Entry 7NRS (electron microscopy, 2.68 A resolution); this record covers chains I and C of the 10 polymer chains in the assembly.

[Chain I (and C)]
Name: Microtubule-associated protein tau
Organism: Homo sapiens
Notes: chain C of this document is another copy of the same molecule, construct and numbering; everything in this record applies to it too
UniProt: P10636 (TAU_HUMAN), isoform P10636-8; residue numbers follow UniProt; this construct covers 1-441
Chain sequence (441 residues; row label = number of the first residue in the row):
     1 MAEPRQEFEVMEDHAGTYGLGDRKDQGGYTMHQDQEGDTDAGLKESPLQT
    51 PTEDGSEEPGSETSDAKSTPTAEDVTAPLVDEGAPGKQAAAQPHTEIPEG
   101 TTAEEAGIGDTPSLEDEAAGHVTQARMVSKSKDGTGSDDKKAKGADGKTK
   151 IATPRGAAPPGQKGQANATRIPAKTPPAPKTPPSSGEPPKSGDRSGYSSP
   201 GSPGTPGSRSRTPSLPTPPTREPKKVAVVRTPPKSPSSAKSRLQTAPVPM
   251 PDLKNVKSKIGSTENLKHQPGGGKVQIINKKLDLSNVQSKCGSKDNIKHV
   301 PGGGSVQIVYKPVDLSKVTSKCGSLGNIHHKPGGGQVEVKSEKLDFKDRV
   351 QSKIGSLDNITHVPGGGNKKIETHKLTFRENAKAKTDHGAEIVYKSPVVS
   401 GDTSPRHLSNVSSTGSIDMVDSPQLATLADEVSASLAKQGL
Unresolved in the structure: 1-303, 381-441

[Interface between chain I and chain C]
Contacting residue pairs (182; chain I residue first):
  Gly304(I) - Gly304(C)
  Ser305(I) - Gly304(C)
  Ser305(I) - Ser305(C)
  Ser305(I) - Val306(C)  hydrogen bond (backbone-backbone)
  Val306(I) - Val306(C)
  Val306(I) - Phe378(C)  hydrophobic
  Gln307(I) - Val306(C)  hydrogen bond (backbone-backbone)
  Gln307(I) - Gln307(C)
  Gln307(I) - Ile308(C)  hydrogen bond (backbone-backbone)
  Ile308(I) - Ile308(C)
  Ile308(I) - Leu376(C)  hydrophobic
  Ile308(I) - Phe378(C)  hydrophobic
  Val309(I) - Ile308(C)  hydrogen bond (backbone-backbone)
  Val309(I) - Val309(C)
  Val309(I) - Tyr310(C)  hydrogen bond (backbone-backbone)
  Tyr310(I) - Tyr310(C)
  Tyr310(I) - His374(C)
  Tyr310(I) - Leu376(C)  hydrophobic
  Lys311(I) - Tyr310(C)  hydrogen bond (backbone-backbone)
  Lys311(I) - Lys311(C)
  Pro312(I) - Tyr310(C)
  Pro312(I) - Pro312(C)
  Val313(I) - Pro312(C)  hydrogen bond (backbone-backbone)
  Val313(I) - Val313(C)
  Val313(I) - Asp314(C)  hydrogen bond (backbone-backbone)
  Asp314(I) - Asp314(C)
  Asp314(I) - Glu372(C)
  Leu315(I) - Asp314(C)  hydrogen bond (backbone-backbone)
  Leu315(I) - Leu315(C)  hydrophobic
  Ser316(I) - Asp314(C)  hydrogen bond
  Ser316(I) - Ser316(C)
  Ser316(I) - Lys370(C)
  Lys317(I) - Ser316(C)  hydrogen bond (backbone-backbone)
  Lys317(I) - Lys317(C)
  Lys317(I) - Val318(C)  hydrogen bond (backbone-backbone)
  Val318(I) - Val318(C)
  Val318(I) - Asn368(C)
  Val318(I) - Lys370(C)
  Thr319(I) - Val318(C)  hydrogen bond (backbone-backbone)
  Thr319(I) - Thr319(C)
  Thr319(I) - Ser320(C)  hydrogen bond (backbone-backbone)
  Thr319(I) - Asn368(C)  hydrogen bond (backbone-side chain)
  Ser320(I) - Ser320(C)
  Ser320(I) - Gly365(C)  hydrogen bond (side chain-backbone)
  Ser320(I) - Gly366(C)  hydrogen bond (side chain-backbone)
  Lys321(I) - Ser320(C)  hydrogen bond (backbone-backbone)
  Lys321(I) - Lys321(C)
  Lys321(I) - Cys322(C)  hydrogen bond (backbone-backbone)
  Cys322(I) - Cys322(C)
  Cys322(I) - Leu325(C)  hydrophobic
  Gly323(I) - Cys322(C)  hydrogen bond (backbone-backbone)
  Gly323(I) - Gly323(C)
  Ser324(I) - Gly323(C)
  Ser324(I) - Ser324(C)
  Ser324(I) - Leu325(C)  hydrogen bond (backbone-backbone)
  Leu325(I) - Leu325(C)
  Leu325(I) - Val363(C)  hydrophobic
  Leu325(I) - Gly365(C)
  Gly326(I) - Leu325(C)  hydrogen bond (backbone-backbone)
  Gly326(I) - Gly326(C)
  Gly326(I) - Asn327(C)  hydrogen bond (backbone-backbone)
  Asn327(I) - Asn327(C)  hydrogen bond (backbone-backbone)
  Asn327(I) - Ile328(C)  hydrogen bond (backbone-backbone)
  Ile328(I) - Ile328(C)
  Ile328(I) - Thr361(C)
  His329(I) - Ile328(C)  hydrogen bond (backbone-backbone)
  His329(I) - His329(C)
  His329(I) - His330(C)  hydrogen bond (backbone-backbone)
  His330(I) - His330(C)
  His330(I) - Asn359(C)  hydrogen bond (side chain-backbone)
  His330(I) - Thr361(C)
  Lys331(I) - His330(C)  hydrogen bond (backbone-backbone)
  Lys331(I) - Lys331(C)
  Pro332(I) - His330(C)
  Pro332(I) - Pro332(C)
  Pro332(I) - Asn359(C)
  Gly333(I) - Pro332(C)  hydrogen bond (backbone-backbone)
  Gly333(I) - Gly334(C)
  Gly334(I) - Gly334(C)
  Gly335(I) - Gly335(C)
  Gly335(I) - Leu357(C)
  Gln336(I) - Gly335(C)  hydrogen bond (backbone-backbone)
  Gln336(I) - Gln336(C)  hydrogen bond
  Gln336(I) - Val337(C)  hydrogen bond (backbone-backbone)
  Gln336(I) - Leu357(C)
  Val337(I) - Val337(C)
  Val337(I) - Gly355(C)
  Val337(I) - Leu357(C)  hydrophobic
  Glu338(I) - Val337(C)  hydrogen bond (backbone-backbone)
  Glu338(I) - Glu338(C)
  Glu338(I) - Val339(C)  hydrogen bond (backbone-backbone)
  Val339(I) - Val339(C)
  Val339(I) - Ile354(C)  hydrophobic
  Val339(I) - Gly355(C)
  Lys340(I) - Val339(C)  hydrogen bond (backbone-backbone)
  Lys340(I) - Lys340(C)
  Lys340(I) - Ser341(C)  hydrogen bond (backbone-backbone)
  Ser341(I) - Ser341(C)
  Ser341(I) - Leu344(C)
  Glu342(I) - Ser341(C)  hydrogen bond (backbone-backbone)
  Glu342(I) - Glu342(C)  hydrogen bond (backbone-backbone)
  Lys343(I) - Glu342(C)
  Lys343(I) - Lys343(C)
  Lys343(I) - Leu344(C)  hydrogen bond (backbone-backbone)
  Leu344(I) - Leu344(C)
  Asp345(I) - Leu344(C)  hydrogen bond (backbone-backbone)
  Asp345(I) - Asp345(C)
  Asp345(I) - Phe346(C)  hydrogen bond (backbone-backbone)
  Phe346(I) - Phe346(C)
  Lys347(I) - Phe346(C)  hydrogen bond (backbone-backbone)
  Lys347(I) - Lys347(C)
  Lys347(I) - Asp348(C)
  Asp348(I) - Asp348(C)
  Arg349(I) - Asp348(C)  salt bridge
  Arg349(I) - Arg349(C)
  Arg349(I) - Val350(C)  hydrogen bond (backbone-backbone)
  Val350(I) - Phe346(C)  hydrophobic
  Val350(I) - Asp348(C)
  Val350(I) - Val350(C)
  Gln351(I) - Val350(C)  hydrogen bond (backbone-backbone)
  Gln351(I) - Gln351(C)  hydrogen bond
  Gln351(I) - Ser352(C)  hydrogen bond (backbone-backbone)
  Ser352(I) - Ser352(C)
  Lys353(I) - Ser352(C)  hydrogen bond (backbone-backbone)
  Lys353(I) - Lys353(C)
  Lys353(I) - Ile354(C)  hydrogen bond (backbone-backbone)
  Ile354(I) - Leu344(C)  hydrophobic
  Ile354(I) - Ile354(C)
  Gly355(I) - Ile354(C)  hydrogen bond (backbone-backbone)
  Gly355(I) - Gly355(C)
  Ser356(I) - Gly355(C)  hydrogen bond (backbone-backbone)
  Ser356(I) - Ser356(C)
  Ser356(I) - Leu357(C)  hydrogen bond (backbone-backbone)
  Leu357(I) - Leu357(C)
  Asp358(I) - Leu357(C)  hydrogen bond (backbone-backbone)
  Asp358(I) - Asp358(C)
  Asp358(I) - Asn359(C)  hydrogen bond (backbone-backbone)
  Asn359(I) - Asn359(C)
  Ile360(I) - Asn359(C)  hydrogen bond (backbone-backbone)
  Ile360(I) - Ile360(C)
  Ile360(I) - Thr361(C)  hydrogen bond (backbone-backbone)
  Thr361(I) - Thr361(C)
  His362(I) - Thr361(C)  hydrogen bond (backbone-backbone)
  His362(I) - His362(C)
  His362(I) - Val363(C)  hydrogen bond (backbone-backbone)
  Val363(I) - Val363(C)
  Pro364(I) - Val363(C)
  Pro364(I) - Pro364(C)
  Pro364(I) - Gly365(C)  hydrogen bond (backbone-backbone)
  Gly365(I) - Gly365(C)
  Gly366(I) - Pro364(C)
  Gly366(I) - Gly365(C)
  Gly366(I) - Gly366(C)  hydrogen bond (backbone-backbone)
  Gly366(I) - Gly367(C)  hydrogen bond (backbone-backbone)
  Gly367(I) - Gly367(C)
  Asn368(I) - Gly366(C)
  Asn368(I) - Gly367(C)  hydrogen bond (side chain-backbone)
  Asn368(I) - Asn368(C)  hydrogen bond
  Lys369(I) - Asn368(C)  hydrogen bond (backbone-backbone)
  Lys369(I) - Lys369(C)
  Lys369(I) - Lys370(C)  hydrogen bond (backbone-backbone)
  Lys370(I) - Lys370(C)
  Ile371(I) - Lys370(C)  hydrogen bond (backbone-backbone)
  Ile371(I) - Ile371(C)
  Ile371(I) - Glu372(C)  hydrogen bond (backbone-backbone)
  Glu372(I) - Glu372(C)
  Thr373(I) - Glu372(C)  hydrogen bond (backbone-backbone)
  Thr373(I) - Thr373(C)
  Thr373(I) - His374(C)  hydrogen bond (backbone-backbone)
  His374(I) - His374(C)
  Lys375(I) - His374(C)  hydrogen bond (backbone-backbone)
  Lys375(I) - Lys375(C)
  Lys375(I) - Leu376(C)  hydrogen bond (backbone-backbone)
  Leu376(I) - Leu376(C)
  Thr377(I) - Leu376(C)  hydrogen bond (backbone-backbone)
  Thr377(I) - Thr377(C)
  Thr377(I) - Phe378(C)  hydrogen bond (backbone-backbone)
  Thr377(I) - Arg379(C)
  Phe378(I) - Phe378(C)
  Arg379(I) - Phe378(C)  hydrogen bond (backbone-backbone)
  Arg379(I) - Arg379(C)
  Glu380(I) - Glu380(C)
Also at the interface, not in a pair above, chain C (77 interface residues in all): Gly333

[In short]
Chain I and chain C each contribute 77 residues to their interface; the contacts include 74 hydrogen bonds and
1 salt bridge. Polar pairs include Arg349(I)-Asp348(C), Ser316(I)-Asp314(C) and Thr319(I)-Asn368(C).
Both chains are Microtubule-associated protein tau (Homo sapiens). Entry 7NRS (Conformation 1 of straight
filament from primary age-related tauopathy brain) was determined by electron microscopy (same publication as
7NRQ, 7NRT, 7NRV and 7NRX).
